PDB entry 4MM1 | X-ray diffraction, 2.80 A resolution | chains D and F of the 6 polymer chains in the assembly

== Chain D (and F) ==
Name: Geranylgeranylglyceryl phosphate synthase
Source organism: Methanothermobacter thermautotrophicus str. Delta H
Notes: EC 2.5.1.41; chain F of this document is another copy of the same molecule, construct and numbering; everything in this record applies to it too
Reference sequence: O26652 (GGGPS_METTH); residues 4-248 here correspond to UniProt positions 1-245 (UniProt number = residue number - 3)
Chain sequence (250 residues; numbered 1 to 250; the number before each row is that of its first residue):
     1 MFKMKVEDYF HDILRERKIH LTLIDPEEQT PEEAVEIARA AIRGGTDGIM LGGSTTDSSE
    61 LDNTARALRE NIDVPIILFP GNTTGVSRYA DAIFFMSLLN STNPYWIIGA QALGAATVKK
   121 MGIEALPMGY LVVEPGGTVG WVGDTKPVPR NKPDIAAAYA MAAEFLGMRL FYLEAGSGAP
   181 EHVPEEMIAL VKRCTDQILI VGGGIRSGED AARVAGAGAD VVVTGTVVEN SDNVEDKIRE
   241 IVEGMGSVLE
Unresolved in the structure: 1, 30-33, 226-250 (chain F: 1, 27-32, 54-63, 225-250)
Differences from the reference sequence: expression tag (1-3, 249-250)
Residues lining bound ligands: sn-glycerol-1-phosphate (1GP): L23, F79, Y130, Y172, E174, G176, S177, G178, G202, G203, G204, V223, T224, G225
UniProt features mapped onto this chain:
  - binding site (Mg(2+)): D25, S54
  - binding site (sn-glycerol 1-phosphate): Y172 to G178, G203, G204, G225, T226

== How chain D and chain F interact ==
Residue-residue contacts (55):
  F95(D) - A162(F)
  F95(D) - F165(F)  hydrophobic
  F95(D) - L166(F)
  L99(D) - I108(F)
  S101(D) - P104(F)
  T102(D) - P104(F)
  P104(D) - T102(F)
  P104(D) - I107(F)  hydrophobic
  I107(D) - P104(F)  hydrophobic
  I107(D) - I107(F)  hydrophobic
  I108(D) - L99(F)
  I108(D) - Y159(F)  hydrophobic
  Q111(D) - A162(F)
  A112(D) - A158(F)
  A112(D) - Y159(F)  hydrophobic
  A112(D) - A162(F)  hydrophobic
  A115(D) - A158(F)
  A115(D) - M161(F)  hydrophobic
  A115(D) - A162(F)
  A115(D) - F165(F)
  V118(D) - F165(F)  hydrophobic
  K119(D) - M161(F)
  K119(D) - C194(F)
  A125(D) - F165(F)  hydrophobic
  P127(D) - F165(F)
  P127(D) - L166(F)
  A158(D) - A112(F)
  A158(D) - A115(F)
  Y159(D) - I108(F)  hydrophobic
  Y159(D) - A112(F)  hydrophobic
  M161(D) - A115(F)  hydrophobic
  M161(D) - K119(F)
  A162(D) - F95(F)
  A162(D) - Q111(F)
  A162(D) - A112(F)  hydrophobic
  A162(D) - A115(F)
  E164(D) - K119(F)  salt bridge
  F165(D) - F95(F)  hydrophobic
  F165(D) - A115(F)
  F165(D) - V118(F)  hydrophobic
  F165(D) - K119(F)
  F165(D) - A125(F)  hydrophobic
  F165(D) - P127(F)
  L166(D) - F95(F)
  L166(D) - S97(F)
  L166(D) - I108(F)  hydrophobic
  L166(D) - P127(F)
  L166(D) - L166(F)
  L166(D) - G167(F)
  L166(D) - M168(F)
  G167(D) - P127(F)
  G167(D) - L166(F)
  G167(D) - G167(F)
  M168(D) - L166(F)
  C194(D) - K119(F)  hydrogen bond (backbone-side chain)
Interface residues without a listed pair, chain D (29 interface residues in all): M96, S97, N103, G109, A116
Interface residues without a listed pair, chain F (29 interface residues in all): M96, S101, N103, G109, A116, L126

== In short ==
Chain D and chain F each contribute 29 residues to their interface, with 1 hydrogen bond and 1 salt bridge.
Among the polar pairs are E164(D)-K119(F) and C194(D)-K119(F). Bound to chain D: sn-glycerol-1-phosphate.
Both chains are Geranylgeranylglyceryl phosphate synthase (Methanothermobacter thermautotrophicus str. Delta
H). Entry 4MM1 (GGGPS from Methanothermobacter thermautotrophicus) was determined by X-ray diffraction (same
publication as 4NAE and 4NAF).
